Entry 8QLM (X-ray diffraction, 1.66 A resolution); this record covers chains A and C.

[Chain A]
Name: Oligopeptide-binding protein AliB
Source organism: Streptococcus pneumoniae
UniProtKB: P0A4G1 (ALIB_STRR6); residues 27-652 here = UniProt positions 27-652
Sequence (626 residues; each row starts with the number of its first residue):
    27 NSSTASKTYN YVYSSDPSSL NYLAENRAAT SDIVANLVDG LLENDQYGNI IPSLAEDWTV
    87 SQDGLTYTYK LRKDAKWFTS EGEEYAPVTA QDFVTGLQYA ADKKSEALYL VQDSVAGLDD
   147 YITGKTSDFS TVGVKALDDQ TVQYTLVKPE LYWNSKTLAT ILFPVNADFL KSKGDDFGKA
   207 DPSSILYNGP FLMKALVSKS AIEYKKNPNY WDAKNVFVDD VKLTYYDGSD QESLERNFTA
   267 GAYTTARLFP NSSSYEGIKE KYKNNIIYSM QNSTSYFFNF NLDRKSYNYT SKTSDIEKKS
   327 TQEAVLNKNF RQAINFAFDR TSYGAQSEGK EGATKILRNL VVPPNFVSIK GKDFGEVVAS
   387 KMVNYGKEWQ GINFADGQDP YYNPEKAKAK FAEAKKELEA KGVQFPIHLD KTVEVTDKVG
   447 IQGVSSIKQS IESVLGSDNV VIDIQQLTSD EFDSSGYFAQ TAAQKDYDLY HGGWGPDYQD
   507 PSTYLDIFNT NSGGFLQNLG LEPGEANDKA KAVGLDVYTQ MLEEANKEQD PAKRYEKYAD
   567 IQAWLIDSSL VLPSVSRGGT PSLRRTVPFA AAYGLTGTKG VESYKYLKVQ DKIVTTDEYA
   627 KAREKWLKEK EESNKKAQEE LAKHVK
Not modelled in the structure: 27-31
From the paper describing this entry:
  - binding site for Pro-ile-val-gly-gly-his-glu-gly-ala-gly-val (chain C): Asn52, Ala54, Lys437, Glu440, His497, Gly499, Trp500, Gly501, Asp503

[Chain C]
Name: Pro-ile-val-gly-gly-his-glu-gly-ala-gly-val
Sequence (11 residues; numbered 1 to 11; the number before each row is that of its first residue):
     1 PIVGGHEGAG V

[Interface between chain A and chain C]
Pairs across the interface (51; chain A residue first):
  Val38(A) with Val11(C), hydrophobic
  Ser40(A) with Gly5(C); His6(C), hydrogen bond; Val11(C), hydrogen bond (side chain-backbone)
  Ser41(A) with Gly5(C)
  Asn52(A) with Pro1(C); Ile2(C), hydrogen bond (backbone-backbone)
  Arg53(A) with Ile2(C)
  Ala54(A) with Pro1(C); Ile2(C), hydrogen bond (backbone-backbone); Val3(C), hydrophobic
  Ser57(A) with Pro1(C)
  Tyr252(A) with His6(C), hydrogen bond (backbone-side chain); Val11(C), hydrophobic
  Asp253(A) with His6(C)
  Gly254(A) with His6(C)
  Arg273(A) with Ala9(C), hydrogen bond (side chain-backbone); Gly10(C); Val11(C)
  Phe275(A) with Val11(C), hydrophobic
  Thr300(A) with Val3(C)
  Tyr302(A) with Val3(C), hydrophobic; Gly8(C); Ala9(C), hydrophobic
  Phe304(A) with Glu7(C)
  Tyr349(A) with Glu7(C), hydrogen bond; Gly8(C)
  Lys437(A) with Glu7(C), salt bridge
  Glu440(A) with His6(C), salt bridge
  Asp443(A) with His6(C); Glu7(C), hydrogen bond (side chain-backbone)
  Gly446(A) with Glu7(C)
  Val450(A) with Glu7(C)
  Phe478(A) with Gly5(C)
  Tyr483(A) with Ile2(C), hydrogen bond (side chain-backbone); Val3(C); Gly4(C)
  His497(A) with Glu7(C), salt bridge; Gly8(C)
  Gly499(A) with Ile2(C); Val3(C), hydrogen bond (backbone-backbone)
  Trp500(A) with Pro1(C); Ile2(C), hydrophobic; Val3(C)
  Gly501(A) with Pro1(C), hydrogen bond (backbone-backbone); Val3(C)
  Asp503(A) with Pro1(C)
  Gly520(A) with Ile2(C)
  Ser582(A) with Ala9(C)
  Arg583(A) with Ala9(C); Gly10(C)
Interface residues without a listed pair, chain A (38 interface residues in all): Tyr37, Leu260, Thr438, Gly498, Phe521, Asn524, Val581

[Overview]
The interface between chain A and chain C involves 38 residues on one side and 11 on the other, with 11
hydrogen bonds and 3 salt bridges. Among the polar pairs are Lys437(A)-Glu7(C), Glu440(A)-His6(C) and
His497(A)-Glu7(C). From the paper: a binding site for Pro-ile-val-gly-gly-his-glu-gly-ala-gly-val (chain C) at
Asn52(A), Ala54(A) and Lys437(A) among others.
Here chain A is Oligopeptide-binding protein AliB (Streptococcus pneumoniae) and chain C is
Pro-ile-val-gly-gly-his-glu-gly-ala-gly-val. Entry 8QLM (Crystal structure of the pneumococcal
Substrate-binding protein AliB in complex with Peptide 3) was determined by X-ray diffraction (same
publication as 8A42, 8QLG, 8QLJ, 8QLK, 8QLV and 8QM0).
